9H2A - chains T and V of the 32 polymer chains in the assembly; structure by electron microscopy, 5.20 A resolution (low resolution: residue-level contacts below are approximate; hydrogen-bond / salt-bridge calls are withheld).

# Chain T (and V)
Protein: Protein C42
From: Autographa californica nucleopolyhedrovirus
Notes: chain V of this document is another copy of the same molecule, construct and numbering; everything in this record applies to it too
UniProtKB: P25695 (C42_NPVAC); residues 1-361 here = UniProt positions 1-361
Sequence (361 residues; row label = number of the first residue in the row):
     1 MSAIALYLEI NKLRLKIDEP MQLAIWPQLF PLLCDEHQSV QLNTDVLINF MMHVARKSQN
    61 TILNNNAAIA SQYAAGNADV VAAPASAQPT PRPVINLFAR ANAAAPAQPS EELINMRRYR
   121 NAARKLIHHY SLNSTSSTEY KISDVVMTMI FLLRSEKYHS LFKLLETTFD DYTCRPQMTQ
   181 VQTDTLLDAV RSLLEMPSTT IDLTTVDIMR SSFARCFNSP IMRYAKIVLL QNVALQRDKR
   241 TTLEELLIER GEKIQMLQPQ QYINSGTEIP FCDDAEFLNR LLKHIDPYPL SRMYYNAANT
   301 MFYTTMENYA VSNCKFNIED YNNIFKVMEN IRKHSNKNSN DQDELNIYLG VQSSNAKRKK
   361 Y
Unresolved in the structure: 1-112, 197-199, 235-237, 265-268, 335-361 (chain V: 1-111, 136-137, 195-197, 335-361)
Curated features (UniProtKB/Swiss-Prot):
  - region: L32 to E36 (LXCXE motif)
  - motif: K357 to K360 (Nuclear localization signal)

# How chain T and chain V interact
Residue-residue contacts - 108 pairs, chain T then chain V:
  L113(T) - K163(V)
  I114(T) - L153(V)
  I114(T) - F162(V)
  R118(T) - F169(V)
  R118(T) - D170(V)
  Y119(T) - F162(V)
  Y119(T) - E166(V)
  Y119(T) - F169(V)
  L126(T) - I221(V)
  H129(T) - R223(V)
  H129(T) - Y224(V)
  Y130(T) - I221(V)
  Y130(T) - M222(V)
  L132(T) - Y224(V)
  S137(T) - K226(V)
  T138(T) - R223(V)
  E139(T) - P220(V)
  Y140(T) - P220(V)
  Y140(T) - I221(V)
  Y140(T) - R223(V)
  K141(T) - F217(V)
  K141(T) - N218(V)
  K141(T) - S219(V)
  K141(T) - P220(V)
  K141(T) - I221(V)
  I142(T) - I142(V)
  I142(T) - V145(V)
  I142(T) - C216(V)
  I142(T) - F217(V)
  I142(T) - S219(V)
  I142(T) - I221(V)
  S143(T) - F169(V)
  S143(T) - F217(V)
  V145(T) - V146(V)
  V145(T) - I221(V)
  V146(T) - V145(V)
  V146(T) - V146(V)
  V146(T) - F169(V)
  V146(T) - F217(V)
  M149(T) - V146(V)
  I150(T) - I150(V)
  I150(T) - L153(V)
  I150(T) - F162(V)
  L153(T) - I114(V)
  L153(T) - I150(V)
  L153(T) - R154(V)
  H159(T) - L113(V)
  F162(T) - L113(V)
  F162(T) - I114(V)
  K163(T) - L113(V)
  E166(T) - Y119(V)
  F169(T) - Y119(V)
  F169(T) - M147(V)
  D170(T) - R118(V)
  S212(T) - Y224(V)
  R215(T) - M222(V)
  C216(T) - I142(V)
  C216(T) - M222(V)
  F217(T) - K141(V)
  F217(T) - I142(V)
  F217(T) - S143(V)
  F217(T) - V146(V)
  N218(T) - K141(V)
  S219(T) - K141(V)
  S219(T) - I142(V)
  P220(T) - E139(V)
  P220(T) - Y140(V)
  P220(T) - K141(V)
  I221(T) - Y130(V)
  I221(T) - Y140(V)
  I221(T) - K141(V)
  I221(T) - I142(V)
  I221(T) - V145(V)
  I221(T) - C216(V)
  I221(T) - S219(V)
  M222(T) - S219(V)
  M222(T) - P220(V)
  R223(T) - R215(V)
  R223(T) - S219(V)
  R223(T) - P220(V)
  Y224(T) - P220(V)
  A225(T) - P220(V)
  A225(T) - I221(V)
  A225(T) - R223(V)
  K226(T) - M222(V)
  K226(T) - R223(V)
  I227(T) - R223(V)
  I227(T) - A225(V)
  V228(T) - M222(V)
  V228(T) - R223(V)
  V228(T) - Y224(V)
  V228(T) - A225(V)
  L229(T) - A225(V)
  L230(T) - Y224(V)
  S291(T) - L229(V)
  Y294(T) - L229(V)
  Y295(T) - K226(V)
  Y295(T) - I227(V)
  Y295(T) - L229(V)
  A298(T) - I227(V)
  N299(T) - K226(V)
  N299(T) - I227(V)
  F302(T) - A225(V)
  F302(T) - I227(V)
  Y303(T) - A225(V)
  Y303(T) - K226(V)
  F325(T) - I227(V)
  R332(T) - N232(V)
Interface residues without a listed pair, chain T (56 interface residues in all): M147, R154, I208, Y321
Interface residues without a listed pair, chain V (37 interface residues in all): M149

# In short
The interface between chain T and chain V involves 56 residues on one side and 37 on the other.
Both chains are Protein C42 (Autographa californica nucleopolyhedrovirus). Entry 9H2A (AcMNPV complete basal
cap) was determined by electron microscopy (same publication as 9H2B, 9H2C, 9H2H, 9H2J and 9H2K).
